Entry 8CUQ (X-ray diffraction, 1.55 A resolution); this record covers chain B.

[Chain B]
Molecule: Beta-lactamase
Source organism: Acinetobacter baumannii
Notes: EC 3.5.2.6
UniProtKB: A7Y407 (A7Y407_ACIBA); residues 0-360 here correspond to UniProt positions 24-384 (UniProt number = residue number + 24)
Amino-acid sequence (362 residues; each row starts with the number of its first residue; numbers below 1 keep their minus sign (Met-1 is residue -1)):
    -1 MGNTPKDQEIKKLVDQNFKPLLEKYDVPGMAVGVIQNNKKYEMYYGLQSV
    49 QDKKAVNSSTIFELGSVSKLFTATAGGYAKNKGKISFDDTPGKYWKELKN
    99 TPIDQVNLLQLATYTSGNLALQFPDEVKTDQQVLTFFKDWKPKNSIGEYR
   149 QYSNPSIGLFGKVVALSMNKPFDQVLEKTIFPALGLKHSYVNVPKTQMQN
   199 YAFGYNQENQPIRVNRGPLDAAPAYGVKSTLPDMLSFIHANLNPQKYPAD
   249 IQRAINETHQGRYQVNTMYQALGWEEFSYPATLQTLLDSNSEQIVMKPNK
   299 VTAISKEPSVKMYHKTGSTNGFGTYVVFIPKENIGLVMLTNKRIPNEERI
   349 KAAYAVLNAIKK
Unresolved in the structure: -1 to 0
Differences from the reference sequence: initiating methionine (-1)
Covalently attached groups: compound OZO linked to Ser64
Ligand contacts: OZO (3-[(4R)-4-ethyl-5,7,7-trihydroxy-2,2,7-trioxo-6-oxa-2lambda~6~-thia-3-aza-7lambda~5~-phospha-5-boraheptan-1-yl]benzoic acid): Gly63, Lys67, Leu119, Gln120, Tyr150, Asn152, Val212, Asn213, Arg214, Tyr223, Val293, Lys313, Thr314, Gly315, Ser316, Thr317, Asn318, Asn344
What the authors report for this chain:
  - binding site for OZO: Ser64, Leu119, Gln120, Asn152

[Summary]
Compound OZO is covalently linked to Ser64. From the paper: a binding site for OZO at Ser64, Leu119 and Gln120
among others.
Chain B is Beta-lactamase (Acinetobacter baumannii); the structure, X-ray crystal structure of ADC-33 in
complex with sulfonamidoboronic acid 6e, was determined by X-ray diffraction, deposited together with 8CUL,
8CUM, 8CUO and 8CUP.
